4U6S - chain A; structure by X-ray diffraction, 2.10 A resolution.

Chain A:
Name: C-terminal-binding protein 1
Source organism: Homo sapiens
Notes: EC 1.1.1.-; fragment: NAD nucleotide binding residues 28-353
UniProt: Q13363 (CTBP1_HUMAN); numbering as in UniProt (aligned over 28-353)
Chain sequence (347 residues; numbered 7 to 353; the number before each row is that of its first residue):
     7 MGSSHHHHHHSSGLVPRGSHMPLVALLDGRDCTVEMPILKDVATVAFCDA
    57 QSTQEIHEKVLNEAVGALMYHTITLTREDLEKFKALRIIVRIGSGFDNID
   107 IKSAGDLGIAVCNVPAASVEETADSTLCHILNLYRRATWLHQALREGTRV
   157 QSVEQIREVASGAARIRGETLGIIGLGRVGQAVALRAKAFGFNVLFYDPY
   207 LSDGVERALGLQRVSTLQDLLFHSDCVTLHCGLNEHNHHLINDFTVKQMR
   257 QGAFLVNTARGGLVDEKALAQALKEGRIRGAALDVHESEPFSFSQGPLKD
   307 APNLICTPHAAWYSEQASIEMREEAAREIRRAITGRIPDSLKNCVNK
Not modelled in the structure: 7-25
Sequence notes: expression tag (7-27)
Small-molecule neighbours:
  - NAD (nicotinamide-adenine-dinucleotide): Ser100, Gly101, Pro121, Ala123, Ser124, Thr128, Ile180, Gly181, Leu182, Gly183, Arg184, Val185, Gly186, Tyr203, Asp204, Pro205, Tyr206, Leu207, His236, Cys237, Gly238, Leu239, Asn240, Asn243, Leu246, Thr264, Ala265, Arg266, Asp290, Val291, His315, Ala317, Trp318
  - 3-phenylpyruvic acid (PPY): Tyr76, His77, Arg97, Ile98, Gly99, Ser100, Gly101, Ala123, Ser124, Val159, Arg266, His315, Trp318, Met327
Reported in the primary citation:
  - conformationally variable residues (loop rearrangement): Ala123
  - binding site for 3-phenylpyruvic acid: Arg97, Ser100, Gly101, Arg266, His315, Trp318
  - catalytic residues: Arg266, His315

Overview:
Bound to chain A: NAD and 3-phenylpyruvic acid. The paper reports catalytic residues Arg266 and His315; a
binding site for 3-phenylpyruvic acid at Arg97, Ser100 and Gly101 among others.
Chain A is C-terminal-binding protein 1 (Homo sapiens); the structure, CtBP1 in complex with substrate
phenylpyruvate, was determined by X-ray diffraction, deposited together with 4U6Q.
